PDB entry 7DVZ | X-ray diffraction, 2.00 A resolution | chains A and B

== Chain A (and B) ==
Name: Endo-beta-1,4-mannanase
From: Bacillus sp. N16-5
Notes: chain B of this document is another copy of the same molecule, construct and numbering; everything in this record applies to it too
Reference sequence: A0A140EH91 (A0A140EH91_9BACI); residues 1-314 here = UniProt positions 1-314
Sequence (348 residues; row label = number of the first residue in the row; numbers below 1 keep their minus sign (Met-33 is residue -33)):
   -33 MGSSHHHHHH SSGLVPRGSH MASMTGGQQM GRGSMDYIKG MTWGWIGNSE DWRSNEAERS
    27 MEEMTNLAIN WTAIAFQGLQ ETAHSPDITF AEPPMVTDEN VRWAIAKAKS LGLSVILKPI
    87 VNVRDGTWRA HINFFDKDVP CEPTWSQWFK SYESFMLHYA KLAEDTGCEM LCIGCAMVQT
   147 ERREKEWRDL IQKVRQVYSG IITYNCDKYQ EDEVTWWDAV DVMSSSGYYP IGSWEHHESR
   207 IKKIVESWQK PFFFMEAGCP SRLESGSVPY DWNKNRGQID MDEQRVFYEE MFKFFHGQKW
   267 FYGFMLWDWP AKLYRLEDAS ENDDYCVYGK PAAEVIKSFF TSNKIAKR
Unresolved in the structure: -33 to -24, -12 to -1 (chain B: -33 to 0)
Construct notes: initiating methionine (-33); expression tag (-32 to 0); engineered mutation Ala142 (Glu in A0A140EH91), Tyr236 (Asn in A0A140EH91)

== Chain A / chain B interface ==
Pairs across the interface - 37 pairs, chain A then chain B:
  His50(A) with His97(B)
  Trp94(A) with Phe101(B), hydrophobic; Glu108(B)
  Ala96(A) with Phe101(B), hydrophobic
  His97(A) with His50(B); Phe101(B)
  Asn99(A) with Asn99(B); Gln145(B)
  Phe100(A) with Gln145(B), hydrogen bond (backbone-side chain)
  Phe101(A) with Trp94(B), hydrophobic; Ala96(B), hydrophobic; His97(B); Val144(B), hydrophobic; Gln145(B); Gln176(B)
  Lys103(A) with Tyr175(B); Glu179(B)
  Val105(A) with Tyr175(B), hydrophobic; Gln176(B)
  Pro106(A) with Tyr175(B), hydrophobic
  Cys107(A) with Lys174(B); Tyr175(B), hydrophobic; Tyr236(B)
  Glu108(A) with Trp94(B)
  Val144(A) with Phe101(B), hydrophobic
  Gln145(A) with Asn99(B); Phe100(B), hydrogen bond (side chain-backbone); Phe101(B)
  Lys174(A) with Cys107(B)
  Tyr175(A) with Lys103(B); Val105(B), hydrophobic; Pro106(B), hydrophobic; Cys107(B), hydrophobic
  Gln176(A) with Phe101(B); Val105(B)
  Glu179(A) with Lys103(B), salt bridge
  Tyr236(A) with Cys107(B)
Also at the interface, not in a pair above, chain A (20 interface residues in all): Arg148
Also at the interface, not in a pair above, chain B (20 interface residues in all): Arg148

== In short ==
Chain A and chain B each contribute 20 residues to their interface; the contacts include 2 hydrogen bonds and
1 salt bridge. Polar contacts include Glu179(A)-Lys103(B) and Phe100(A)-Gln145(B).
Both chains are Endo-beta-1,4-mannanase (Bacillus sp. N16-5). Entry 7DVZ (Structure of a novel beta-mannanase
BaMan113A from Bacillus sp. N16-5, N236Y mutation) was determined by X-ray diffraction together with 7DV7,
7DVJ and 7DW8 from the same study.
